4GJP - chains A and B of the 6 polymer chains in the assembly; structure by X-ray diffraction, 1.94 A resolution.

== Chain A (and B) ==
Name: Hax3
From: Xanthomonas campestris pv. armoraciae
Notes: fragment: TAL effector; chain B of this document is another copy of the same molecule, construct and numbering; everything in this record applies to it too
UniProtKB: Q3ZD72 (Q3ZD72_XANCA); residues 231-720 here = UniProt positions 231-720
Amino-acid sequence (499 residues; numbered 230 to 728; the number before each row is that of its first residue):
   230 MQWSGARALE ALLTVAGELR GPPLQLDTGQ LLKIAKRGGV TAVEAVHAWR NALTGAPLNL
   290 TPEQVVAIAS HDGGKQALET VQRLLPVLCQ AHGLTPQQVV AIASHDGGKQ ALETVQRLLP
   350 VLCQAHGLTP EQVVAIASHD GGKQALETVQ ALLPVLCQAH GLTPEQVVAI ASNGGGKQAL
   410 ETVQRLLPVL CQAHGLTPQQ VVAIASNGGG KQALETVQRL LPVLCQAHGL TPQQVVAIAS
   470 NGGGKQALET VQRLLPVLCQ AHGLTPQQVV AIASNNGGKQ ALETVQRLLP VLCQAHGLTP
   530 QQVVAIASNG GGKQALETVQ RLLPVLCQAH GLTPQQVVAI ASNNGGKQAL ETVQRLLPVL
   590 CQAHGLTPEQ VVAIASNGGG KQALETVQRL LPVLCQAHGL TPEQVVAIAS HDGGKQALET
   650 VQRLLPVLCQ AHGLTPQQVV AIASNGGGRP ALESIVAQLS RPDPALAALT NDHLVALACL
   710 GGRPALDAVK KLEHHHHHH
Unresolved in the structure: 727-728 (chain B: 230, 693-696, 724-728)
Construct notes: expression tag (230, 721-728); engineered mutation His-300 (Asn in Q3ZD72), Asp-301 (Ile in Q3ZD72), His-368 (Asn in Q3ZD72), Asp-369 (Ile in Q3ZD72), Asn-402 (His in Q3ZD72), Gly-403 (Asp in Q3ZD72), Asn-436 (His in Q3ZD72), Gly-437 (Asp in Q3ZD72), Asn-470 (His in Q3ZD72), Gly-471 (Asp in Q3ZD72), Asn-505 (Ser in Q3ZD72), Gly-539 (Ser in Q3ZD72), Asn-573 (Ser in Q3ZD72), Asn-606 (His in Q3ZD72), Gly-607 (Asp in Q3ZD72), His-640 (Asn in Q3ZD72), Asp-641 (Ile in Q3ZD72)

== Interface between chain A and chain B ==
Pairs across the interface (38; chain A residue first):
  Cys-386(A) with Thr-426(B); Pro-427(B)
  Gln-387(A) with Cys-420(B); Gln-421(B); Ala-422(B); His-423(B), hydrogen bond (side chain-backbone); Gly-424(B); Leu-425(B); Pro-427(B)
  Ala-388(A) with Cys-420(B)
  Gly-390(A) with Pro-427(B); Gln-428(B), hydrogen bond (backbone-side chain)
  Ala-694(A) with Leu-709(B)
  Ala-697(A) with Ala-705(B)
  Leu-698(A) with His-702(B)
  His-702(A) with Thr-699(B); Asp-701(B); His-702(B)
  Ala-705(A) with Leu-698(B), hydrophobic
  Leu-706(A) with His-702(B)
  Leu-709(A) with Leu-721(B); Glu-722(B)
  Ala-714(A) with Leu-721(B), hydrophobic
  Val-718(A) with Leu-709(B), hydrophobic
  Leu-721(A) with Gly-710(B); Pro-713(B), hydrophobic; Ala-714(B)
  Glu-722(A) with Leu-709(B)
  His-725(A) with Asn-674(B); Gly-675(B), hydrogen bond (side chain-backbone); Ala-707(B); Cys-708(B), hydrogen bond (side chain-backbone); Leu-709(B); Gly-710(B); Gly-711(B)
  His-726(A) with Asn-674(B), hydrogen bond; Cys-708(B), hydrogen bond (side chain-backbone); Leu-709(B), hydrogen bond (side chain-backbone)
Other interface residues (no listed pair), chain A (20 interface residues in all): Val-384, Thr-392, Gln-421
Other interface residues (no listed pair), chain B (30 interface residues in all): Gln-387, Ala-388, Gly-676, Ala-717, Val-718

== Overview ==
The interface between chain A and chain B involves 20 residues on one side and 30 on the other, with 7
hydrogen bonds. Polar pairs include Gln-387(A)/His-423(B), Gly-390(A)/Gln-428(B) and His-725(A)/Gly-675(B).
Both chains are Hax3 (Xanthomonas campestris pv. armoraciae). Entry 4GJP (Crystal structure of the TAL
effector dHax3 bound to dsDNA containing repetitive methyl-CpG) was determined by X-ray diffraction.
